PDB entry 6Z6B | X-ray diffraction, 3.96 A resolution | chains DDD and EEE of the 4 polymer chains in the assembly

# Chain DDD
Molecule: 8-nt RNA strand
Sequence (8 nucleotides; row label = number of the first residue in the row):
     2 GCUACUAA

# Chain EEE
Molecule: RNA-directed RNA polymerase L
From: Bunyavirus La Crosse
Notes: EC 2.7.7.48, 3.1.-.-
UniProt: A5HC98 (L_BUNLC); numbering as in UniProt (aligned over 1-2263)
Chain sequence (2285 residues; row label = number of the first residue in the row; numbers below 1 keep their minus sign (Met-21 is residue -21)):
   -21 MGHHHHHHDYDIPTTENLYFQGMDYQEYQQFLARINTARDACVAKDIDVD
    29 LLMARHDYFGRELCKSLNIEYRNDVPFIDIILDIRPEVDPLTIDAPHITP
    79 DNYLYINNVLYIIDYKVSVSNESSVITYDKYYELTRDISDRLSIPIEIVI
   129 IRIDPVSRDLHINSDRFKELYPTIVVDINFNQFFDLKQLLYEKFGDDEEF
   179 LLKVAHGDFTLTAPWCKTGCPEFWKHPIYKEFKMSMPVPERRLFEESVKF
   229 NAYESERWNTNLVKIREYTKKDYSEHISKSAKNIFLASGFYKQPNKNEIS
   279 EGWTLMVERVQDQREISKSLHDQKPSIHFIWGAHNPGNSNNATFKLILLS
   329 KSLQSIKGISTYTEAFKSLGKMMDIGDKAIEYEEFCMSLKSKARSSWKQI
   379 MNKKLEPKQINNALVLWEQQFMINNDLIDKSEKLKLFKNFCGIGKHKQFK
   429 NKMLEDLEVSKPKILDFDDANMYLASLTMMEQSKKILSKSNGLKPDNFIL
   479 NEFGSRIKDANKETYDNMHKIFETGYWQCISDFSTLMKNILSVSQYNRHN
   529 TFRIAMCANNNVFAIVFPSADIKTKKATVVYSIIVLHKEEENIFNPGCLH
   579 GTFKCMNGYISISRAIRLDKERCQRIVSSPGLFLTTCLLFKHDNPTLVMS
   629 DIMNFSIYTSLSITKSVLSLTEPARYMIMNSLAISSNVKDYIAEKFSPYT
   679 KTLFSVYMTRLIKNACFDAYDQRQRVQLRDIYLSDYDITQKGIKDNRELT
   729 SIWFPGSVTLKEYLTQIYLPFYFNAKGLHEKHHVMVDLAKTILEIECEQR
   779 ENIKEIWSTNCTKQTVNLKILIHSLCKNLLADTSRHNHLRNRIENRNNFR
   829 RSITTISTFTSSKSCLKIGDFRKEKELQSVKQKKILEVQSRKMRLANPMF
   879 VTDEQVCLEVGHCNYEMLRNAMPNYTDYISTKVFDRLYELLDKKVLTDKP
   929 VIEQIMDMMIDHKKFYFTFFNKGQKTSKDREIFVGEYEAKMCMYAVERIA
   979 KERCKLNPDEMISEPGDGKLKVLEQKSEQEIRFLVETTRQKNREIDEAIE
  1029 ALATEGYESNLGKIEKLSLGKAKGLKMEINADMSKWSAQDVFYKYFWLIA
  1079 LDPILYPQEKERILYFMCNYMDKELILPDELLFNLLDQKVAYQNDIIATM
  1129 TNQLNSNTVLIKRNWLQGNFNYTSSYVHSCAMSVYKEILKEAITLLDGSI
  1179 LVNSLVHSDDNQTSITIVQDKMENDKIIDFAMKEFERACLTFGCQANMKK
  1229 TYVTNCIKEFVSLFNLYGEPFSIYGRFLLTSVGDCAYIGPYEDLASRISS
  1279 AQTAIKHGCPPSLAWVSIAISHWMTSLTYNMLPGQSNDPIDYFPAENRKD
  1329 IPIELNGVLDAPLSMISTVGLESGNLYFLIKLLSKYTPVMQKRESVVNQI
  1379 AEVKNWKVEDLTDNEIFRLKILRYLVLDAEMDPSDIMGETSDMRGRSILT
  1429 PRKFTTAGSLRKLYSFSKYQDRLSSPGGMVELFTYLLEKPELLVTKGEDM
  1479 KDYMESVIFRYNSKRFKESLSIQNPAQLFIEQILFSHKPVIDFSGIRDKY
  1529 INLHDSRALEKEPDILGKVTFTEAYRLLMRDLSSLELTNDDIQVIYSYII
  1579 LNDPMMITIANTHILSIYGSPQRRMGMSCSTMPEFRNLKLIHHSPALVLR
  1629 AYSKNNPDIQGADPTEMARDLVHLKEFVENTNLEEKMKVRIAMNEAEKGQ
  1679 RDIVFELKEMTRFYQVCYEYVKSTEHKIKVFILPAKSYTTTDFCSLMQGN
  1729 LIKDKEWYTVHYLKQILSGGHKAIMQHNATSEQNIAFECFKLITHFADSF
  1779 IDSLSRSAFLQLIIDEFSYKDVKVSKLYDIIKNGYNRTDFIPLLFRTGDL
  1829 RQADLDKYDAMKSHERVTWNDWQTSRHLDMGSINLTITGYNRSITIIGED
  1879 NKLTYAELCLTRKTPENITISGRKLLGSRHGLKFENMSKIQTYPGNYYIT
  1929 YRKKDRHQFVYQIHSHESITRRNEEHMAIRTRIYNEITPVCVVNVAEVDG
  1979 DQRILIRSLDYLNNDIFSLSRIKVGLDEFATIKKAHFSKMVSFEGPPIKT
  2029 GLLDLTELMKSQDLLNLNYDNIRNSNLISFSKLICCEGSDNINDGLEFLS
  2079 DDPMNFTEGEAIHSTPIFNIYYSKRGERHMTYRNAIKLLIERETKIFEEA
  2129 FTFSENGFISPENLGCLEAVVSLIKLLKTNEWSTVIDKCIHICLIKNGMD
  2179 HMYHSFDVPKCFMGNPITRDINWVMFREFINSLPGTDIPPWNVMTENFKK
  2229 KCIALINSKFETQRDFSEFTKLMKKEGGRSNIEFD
Unresolved in the structure: -21 to -1, 425-437, 549-554, 879-891, 1032-1036, 1408-1422, 1531-1543, 1615-1621, 1637-1642, 1753-1755, 1841-1980, 2252-2263
Sequence notes: initiating methionine (-21); expression tag (-20 to 0)
Bound ions: Zn2+: Cys2064, His2169, Asp2178
Swiss-Prot annotation at these positions:
  - binding site (Mn(2+)): His34, Asp52, Asp79, Asp92, Tyr93
  - binding site (Mg(2+)): Asp1188
  - binding site (Zn(2+)): Cys2064, His2169, Asp2178, His2182
  - mutagenesis: His34 (H34A: Complete loss of nuclease activity), Asp52 (D52A: Complete loss of nuclease activity), Asp79 (D79A: Complete loss of nuclease activity), Asp92 (D92A: Complete loss of nuclease activity), Lys94 (K94A: Complete loss of nuclease activity)
What the authors report for this chain:
  - Zn2+ coordination: Cys2064, His2169, Asp2178, His2182

# Chain DDD / chain EEE interface
Contacting residue pairs (7):
  G2(DDD) - Ile863(EEE)  sugar contact
  G2(DDD) - Gln867(EEE)  hydrogen bond to the base
  G2(DDD) - Lys870(EEE)  hydrogen bond to the base
  C3(DDD) - Met379(EEE)  sugar contact
  U4(DDD) - Met379(EEE)  sugar contact
  U4(DDD) - Asn380(EEE)  hydrogen bond to the sugar
  A5(DDD) - Asn380(EEE)  hydrogen bond to the sugar
Interface residues without a listed pair, chain EEE (6 interface residues in all): Thr1434

# Summary
Chain DDD and chain EEE form an interface of 4 and 6 residues respectively; the contacts include 4 hydrogen
bonds. Among the polar pairs are G2(DDD)-Gln867(EEE), G2(DDD)-Lys870(EEE) and U4(DDD)-Asn380(EEE). From the
paper: Zn2+ coordination by Cys2064(EEE), His2169(EEE) and Asp2178(EEE) among others.
Here chain DDD is an 8-nt RNA strand and chain EEE is RNA-directed RNA polymerase L (Bunyavirus La Crosse).
Entry 6Z6B (Structure of full-length La Crosse virus L protein (polymerase)) was determined by X-ray
diffraction together with 6Z6G and 6Z8K from the same study.
